Entry 5EAS (X-ray diffraction, 2.25 A resolution); this record covers chain A.

== Chain A ==
Name: 5-epi-aristolochene synthase
From: Nicotiana tabacum
Notes: engineered mutation(s): EXPRESSED WITH 6-HIS TAG
UniProtKB: Q40577 (5EAS_TOBAC); residue numbers follow UniProt; this construct covers 1-548
Sequence (548 residues; numbered 1 to 548; the number before each row is that of its first residue):
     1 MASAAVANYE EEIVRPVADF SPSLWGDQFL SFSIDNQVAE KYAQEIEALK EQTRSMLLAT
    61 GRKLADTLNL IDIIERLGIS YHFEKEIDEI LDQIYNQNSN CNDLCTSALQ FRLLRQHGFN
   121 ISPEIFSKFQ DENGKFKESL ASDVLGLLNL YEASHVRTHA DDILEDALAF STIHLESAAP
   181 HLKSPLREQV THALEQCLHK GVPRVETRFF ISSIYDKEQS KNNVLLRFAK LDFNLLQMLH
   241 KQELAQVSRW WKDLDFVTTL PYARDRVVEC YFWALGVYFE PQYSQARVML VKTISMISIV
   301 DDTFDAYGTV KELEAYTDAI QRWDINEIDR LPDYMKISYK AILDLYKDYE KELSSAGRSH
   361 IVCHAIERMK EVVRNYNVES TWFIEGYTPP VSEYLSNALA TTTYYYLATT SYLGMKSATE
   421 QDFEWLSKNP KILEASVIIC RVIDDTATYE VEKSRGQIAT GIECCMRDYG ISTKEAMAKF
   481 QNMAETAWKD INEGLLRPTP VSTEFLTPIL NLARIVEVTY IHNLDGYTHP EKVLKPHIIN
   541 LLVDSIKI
Disordered / not traced: 1-23, 522-532
Construct notes: conflict Q44 (Lys in Q40577), S55 (Asn in Q40577), R62 (Met in Q40577), I73 (Thr in Q40577), E89 (Asp in Q40577)
Ion coordination: Mg2+ site 1 near D301 (its only coordinating residue here); Mg2+ site 2: D444, T448, E452
UniProt features mapped onto this chain:
  - motif: D301 to D305 (DDXXD motif)
  - binding site ((2E,6E)-farnesyl diphosphate): R264, D301, D305, R441, D444
  - binding site (Mg(2+)): D301, D305, D444, D445, T448, E452

== Summary ==
The Mg2+ site 2 is built by D444, T448 and E452. Curated annotation (UniProt) lists 5 (2E,6E)-farnesyl
diphosphate-binding residues and 6 Mg2+-binding residues.
Chain A is 5-epi-aristolochene synthase (Nicotiana tabacum); the structure, 5-epi-aristolochene synthase from
nicotiana tabacum, was determined by X-ray diffraction (same publication as 5EAU).
